9BIP - chains B and N of the 5 polymer chains in the assembly; structure by electron microscopy, 2.80 A resolution.

# Chain B
Molecule: Guanine nucleotide-binding protein G(I)/G(S)/G(T) subunit beta-1
Organism: Homo sapiens
Reference sequence: P62873 (GBB1_HUMAN); residues 2-340 here = UniProt positions 2-340
Sequence (370 residues; numbered -29 to 340; the number before each row is that of its first residue; numbers below 1 keep their minus sign (Met-29 is residue -29)):
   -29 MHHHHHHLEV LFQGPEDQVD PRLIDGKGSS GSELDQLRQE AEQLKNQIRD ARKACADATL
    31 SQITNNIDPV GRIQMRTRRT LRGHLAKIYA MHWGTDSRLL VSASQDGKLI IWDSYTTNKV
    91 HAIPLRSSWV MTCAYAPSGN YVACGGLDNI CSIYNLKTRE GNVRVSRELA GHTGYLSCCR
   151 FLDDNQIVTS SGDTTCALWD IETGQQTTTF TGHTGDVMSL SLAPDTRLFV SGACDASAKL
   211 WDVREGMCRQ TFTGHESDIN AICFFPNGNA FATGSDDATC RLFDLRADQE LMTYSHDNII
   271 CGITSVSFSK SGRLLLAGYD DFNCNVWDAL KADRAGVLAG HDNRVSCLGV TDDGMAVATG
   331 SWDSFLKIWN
Disordered / not traced: -29 to 0
Construct notes: expression tag (-29 to 1)
Curated features (UniProtKB/Swiss-Prot):
  - modified residue: Ser2 (N-acetylserine), His266 (Phosphohistidine)

# Chain N
Molecule: Nb35
Organism: Lama glama
Sequence (142 residues; numbered 1 to 142; the number before each row is that of its first residue):
     1 QVQLQESGGG LVQPGGSLRL SCAASGFTFS NYKMNWVRQA PGKGLEWVSD ISQSGASISY
    61 TGSVKGRFTI SRDNAKNTLY LQMNSLKPED TAVYYCARCP APFTRDCFDV TSTTYAYRGQ
   121 GTQVTVSSGS EDQVDPRLID GK
Disordered / not traced: 129-142
Cystine bridges: Cys22-Cys96, Cys99-Cys107

# Interface between chain B and chain N
Pairs across the interface - 13 pairs, chain B then chain N:
  Arg8(B) - Gln120(N)  hydrogen bond
  Lys15(B) - Gln3(N)
  Cys204(B) - Tyr117(N)  hydrogen bond (backbone-side chain)
  Ala206(B) - Tyr117(N)
  Thr223(B) - Gln1(N)  hydrogen bond (backbone-backbone)
  Glu226(B) - Gly26(N)
  Glu226(B) - Phe27(N)
  Glu226(B) - Tyr32(N)  hydrogen bond
  Glu226(B) - Arg98(N)  hydrogen bond (backbone-side chain)
  Ser227(B) - Pro100(N)  hydrogen bond (side chain-backbone)
  Ser227(B) - Tyr117(N)
  Asp228(B) - Tyr117(N)  hydrogen bond
  Ile270(B) - Phe103(N)  hydrophobic
Interface residues without a listed pair, chain B (13 interface residues in all): Thr184, Asp205, Asp246, Asp247
Interface residues without a listed pair, chain N (16 interface residues in all): Val2, Thr28, Ala101, Pro102, Thr114, Ala116

# Summary
Chain B and chain N form an interface of 13 and 16 residues respectively, with 7 hydrogen bonds. Among the
polar pairs are Arg8(B)-Gln120(N), Cys204(B)-Tyr117(N) and Glu226(B)-Tyr32(N).
Here chain B is Guanine nucleotide-binding protein G(I)/G(S)/G(T) subunit beta-1 (Homo sapiens) and chain N is
Nb35 (Lama glama). Entry 9BIP (Human proton sensing receptor GPR4 in complex with miniGs) was determined by
electron microscopy (same publication as 9BHL, 9BHM and 9BI6).
